1KX3 - chains C and E of the 10 polymer chains in the assembly; structure by X-ray diffraction, 2.00 A resolution.

Chain C:
Name: histone H2A.1
Organism: Xenopus laevis
UniProt: P06897 (H2A1_XENLA); aligned to UniProt positions 1-128 over residues 1-128 (the alignment contains insertions or deletions, so no single offset holds)
Chain sequence (128 residues; row label = number of the first residue in the row):
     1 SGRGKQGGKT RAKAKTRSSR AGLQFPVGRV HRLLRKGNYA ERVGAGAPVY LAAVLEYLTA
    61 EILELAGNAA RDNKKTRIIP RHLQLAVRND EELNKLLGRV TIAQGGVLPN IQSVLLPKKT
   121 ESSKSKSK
Unresolved in the structure: 1-13, 121-128
Sequence notes: variant Arg99 (Gly in P06897); conflict Ser123 (Ala in P06897)
UniProt features mapped onto this chain:
  - modified residue (N6-(2-hydroxyisobutyryl)lysine): Lys75, Lys119

Chain E:
Name: histone H3
Organism: Xenopus laevis
UniProt: P84233 (H31_XENLA); residues 1-135 here = UniProt positions 1-135
Chain sequence (135 residues; row label = number of the first residue in the row):
     1 ARTKQTARKS TGGKAPRKQL ATKAARKSAP ATGGVKKPHR YRPGTVALRE IRRYQKSTEL
    61 LIRKLPFQRL VREIAQDFKT DLRFQSSAVM ALQEASEAYL VALFEDTNLC AIHAKRVTIM
   121 PKDIQLARRI RGERA
Unresolved in the structure: 1-37
Sequence notes: conflict Ala102 (Gly in P84233)
Bound ions: Mn2+: Asp77 (shared with 1 residue of chain D)
UniProt features mapped onto this chain:
  - modified residue: Lys37 (N6,N6,N6-trimethyllysine), Ser87 (Phosphoserine)

Chain C / chain E interface:
Contacting residue pairs - 27 pairs, chain C then chain E:
  Arg81(C) with Gln55(E), hydrogen bond (side chain-backbone); Lys56(E); Thr58(E)
  Thr101(C) with Ala98(E)
  Ala103(C) with Glu94(E)
  Gln104(C) with Thr58(E), hydrogen bond (side chain-backbone); Glu59(E); Leu60(E); Glu94(E), hydrogen bond
  Gly105(C) with Thr58(E)
  Gly106(C) with Ser57(E); Thr58(E)
  Val107(C) with Gln55(E); Val101(E), hydrophobic; Glu105(E)
  Pro109(C) with Gln55(E)
  Asn110(C) with Gln55(E), hydrogen bond (backbone-side chain)
  Ile111(C) with Ile51(E), hydrophobic; Arg52(E)
  Gln112(C) with Leu109(E); Ile112(E)
  Val114(C) with Ile112(E), hydrophobic
  Leu115(C) with Leu48(E); Asn108(E); Val117(E), hydrophobic
  Leu116(C) with Arg52(E)
  Pro117(C) with Leu48(E)
Other interface residues (no listed pair), chain C (16 interface residues in all): Leu108

In short:
Chain C and chain E form an interface of 16 and 17 residues respectively; the contacts include 4 hydrogen
bonds. Among the polar pairs are Arg81(C)-Gln55(E), Gln104(C)-Thr58(E) and Gln104(C)-Glu94(E).
Chain C is histone H2A.1 and chain E is histone H3, both from Xenopus laevis; the structure, X-Ray Structure
of the Nucleosome Core Particle, NCP146, at 2.0 A Resolution, was determined by X-ray diffraction (same
publication as 1KX4).
